PDB entry 9MKO | electron microscopy, 3.21 A resolution | chains A and O of the 14 polymer chains in the assembly

Chain A (and O):
Protein: R-phycoerythrin class I alpha subunit
Source organism: Ceramium secundatum
Notes: chain O of this document is another copy of the same molecule, construct and numbering; everything in this record applies to it too
Reference sequence: A0A1C9C9A7 (A0A1C9C9A7_9FLOR); residue numbers follow UniProt; this construct covers 1-164
Sequence (164 residues; numbered 1 to 164; the number before each row is that of its first residue):
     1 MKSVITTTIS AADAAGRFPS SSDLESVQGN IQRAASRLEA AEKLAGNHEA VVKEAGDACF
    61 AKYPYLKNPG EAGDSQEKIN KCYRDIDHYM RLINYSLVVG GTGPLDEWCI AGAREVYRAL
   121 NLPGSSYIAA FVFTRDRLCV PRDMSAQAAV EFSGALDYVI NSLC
Differences from the reference sequence: conflict Pro-64 (Ser in A0A1C9C9A7), Ala-119 (Thr in A0A1C9C9A7), Gly-124 (Ser in A0A1C9C9A7), Ile-128 (Val in A0A1C9C9A7), Ala-149 (Gly in A0A1C9C9A7), Phe-152 (Tyr in A0A1C9C9A7), Ser-153 (Gly in A0A1C9C9A7), Gly-154 (Ala in A0A1C9C9A7)
Small-molecule neighbours:
  - phycoerythrobilin (PEB), molecule 1: Lys-43, Leu-44, Asn-47, Ala-50, Val-51, Glu-54, Arg-137, Leu-138, Cys-139, Arg-142, Asp-143, Met-144, Phe-152
  - phycoerythrobilin (PEB), molecule 2: Phe-60, Leu-66, Ala-72, Gly-73, Lys-78, Lys-81, Cys-82, Arg-84, Asp-85, His-88, Tyr-89, Trp-108, Cys-109, Tyr-117, Leu-120, Leu-122, Pro-123, Ser-126, Tyr-127

Chain A / chain O interface:
Contacting residue pairs (35; chain A residue first):
  Lys-2(A) / Arg-17(O)
  Lys-2(A) / Ser-22(O)
  Lys-2(A) / Asp-23(O)  salt bridge
  Val-4(A) / Ser-22(O)
  Val-4(A) / Glu-25(O)
  Thr-7(A) / Ala-11(O)
  Ala-11(A) / Thr-7(O)
  Arg-17(A) / Lys-2(O)
  Arg-17(A) / Thr-102(O)  hydrogen bond
  Arg-17(A) / Asp-106(O)  salt bridge
  Arg-17(A) / Tyr-158(O)
  Ser-21(A) / Glu-151(O)  hydrogen bond
  Ser-22(A) / Val-4(O)
  Ser-22(A) / Gly-100(O)
  Glu-25(A) / Val-4(O)
  Glu-25(A) / Gly-29(O)
  Glu-25(A) / Asn-30(O)
  Glu-25(A) / Arg-33(O)
  Glu-25(A) / Arg-37(O)  salt bridge
  Glu-25(A) / Gly-100(O)
  Ser-26(A) / Val-4(O)
  Ser-26(A) / Ser-26(O)  hydrogen bond
  Gly-29(A) / Glu-25(O)
  Gly-29(A) / Gly-29(O)
  Asn-30(A) / Glu-25(O)
  Gln-32(A) / Gln-32(O)
  Arg-37(A) / Glu-25(O)  salt bridge
  Gly-100(A) / Ser-22(O)
  Gly-100(A) / Glu-25(O)
  Gly-101(A) / Ser-22(O)
  Thr-102(A) / Arg-17(O)  hydrogen bond
  Asp-106(A) / Arg-17(O)  salt bridge
  Glu-151(A) / Ser-21(O)  hydrogen bond
  Glu-151(A) / Glu-25(O)
  Tyr-158(A) / Arg-17(O)  hydrogen bond
Also at the interface, not in a pair above, chain A (23 interface residues in all): Ser-3, Ser-20, Asp-23, Gln-28
Also at the interface, not in a pair above, chain O (24 interface residues in all): Ser-3, Thr-8, Gln-28, Gly-101

Summary:
23 residues of chain A and 24 residues of chain O are in contact; the contacts include 6 hydrogen bonds and 5
salt bridges. Among the polar pairs are Lys-2(A)/Asp-23(O), Arg-17(A)/Asp-106(O) and Glu-25(A)/Arg-37(O).
Chain A binds phycoerythrobilin.
Chain A and chain O are both R-phycoerythrin class I alpha subunit (Ceramium secundatum); the structure, 4D4
TCR bound to R-phycoerythrin, was determined by electron microscopy together with 9MGB, 9O60, 9O61 and 9O62
from the same study.
